4K4X - chains A and B of the 4 polymer chains in the assembly; structure by X-ray diffraction, 2.37 A resolution.

== Chain A ==
Name: RNA-dependent RNA polymerase
Source organism: Human coxsackievirus B3
Notes: EC 2.7.7.48
UniProtKB: Q66338 (Q66338_9ENTO); residues 1-462 here correspond to UniProt positions 1724-2185 (UniProt number = residue number + 1723)
Sequence (472 residues; row label = number of the first residue in the row):
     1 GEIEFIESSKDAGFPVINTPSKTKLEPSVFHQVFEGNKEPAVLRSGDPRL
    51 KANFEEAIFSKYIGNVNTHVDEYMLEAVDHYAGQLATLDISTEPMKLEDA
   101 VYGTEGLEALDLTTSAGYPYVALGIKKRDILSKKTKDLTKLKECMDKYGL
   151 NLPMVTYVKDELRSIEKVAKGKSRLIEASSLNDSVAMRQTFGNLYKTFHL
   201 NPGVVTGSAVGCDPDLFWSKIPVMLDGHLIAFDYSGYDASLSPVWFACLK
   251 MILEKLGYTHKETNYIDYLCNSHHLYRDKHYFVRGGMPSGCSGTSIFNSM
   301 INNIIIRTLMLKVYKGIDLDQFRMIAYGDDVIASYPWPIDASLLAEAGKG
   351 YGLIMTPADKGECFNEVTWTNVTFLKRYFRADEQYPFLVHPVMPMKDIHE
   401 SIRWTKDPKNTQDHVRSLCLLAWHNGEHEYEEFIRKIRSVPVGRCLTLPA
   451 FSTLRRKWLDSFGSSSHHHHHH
Disordered / not traced: 464-472
Sequence notes: variant Ile252 (Leu1975 in Q66338); expression tag (463-472)
Metal / ion sites: Mg2+ near Asp330 (its only coordinating residue here)
Reported in the primary citation:
  - binding site for the 24-nt RNA strand (chain B): Pro20, Lys22, Lys127, Arg188

== Chain B ==
Molecule: 24-nt RNA strand
Sequence (24 nucleotides; row label = number of the first residue in the row):
   590 AAGUCUCCAGGUCUCUCGUCGAAA
Disordered / not traced: 590-596, 613

== Chain A / chain B interface ==
Contacting residue pairs - 44 pairs, chain A then chain B:
  Asn18(A) - A598(B)  hydrogen bond to the sugar
  Pro20(A) - A598(B)  sugar contact
  Pro20(A) - G599(B)  base contact
  Lys22(A) - G599(B)  hydrogen bond to the base
  Lys24(A) - G599(B)  base contact
  Leu43(A) - G599(B)  base contact
  Glu108(A) - U603(B)  hydrogen bond to the phosphate
  Thr114(A) - G600(B)  phosphate contact
  Thr114(A) - U601(B)  hydrogen bond to the phosphate
  Ser115(A) - G599(B)  hydrogen bond to the phosphate
  Ser115(A) - G600(B)  hydrogen bond to the phosphate
  Val121(A) - G599(B)  phosphate contact
  Lys127(A) - U601(B)  salt bridge to the phosphate
  Tyr157(A) - G599(B)  sugar contact
  Lys159(A) - G600(B)  hydrogen bond to the base
  Asp160(A) - G599(B)  base contact
  Ile176(A) - G599(B)  sugar contact
  Ile176(A) - G600(B)  base contact
  Glu177(A) - G600(B)  hydrogen bond to the sugar
  Ala178(A) - G600(B)  sugar contact
  Ser179(A) - G600(B)  hydrogen bond to the sugar
  Arg188(A) - C602(B)  salt bridge to the phosphate
  His199(A) - C602(B)  phosphate contact
  His199(A) - U603(B)  salt bridge to the phosphate
  Val210(A) - U603(B)  sugar contact
  Gly211(A) - U603(B)  hydrogen bond to the sugar
  Gly211(A) - C604(B)  sugar contact
  Cys212(A) - U603(B)  sugar contact
  Cys212(A) - C604(B)  sugar contact
  Asp213(A) - C604(B)  hydrogen bond to the sugar
  Asp213(A) - U605(B)  sugar contact
  Ser289(A) - G600(B)  base contact
  Gly290(A) - G600(B)  hydrogen bond to the sugar
  Gly290(A) - U601(B)  sugar contact
  Cys291(A) - U601(B)  hydrogen bond to the sugar
  Ser292(A) - U601(B)  phosphate contact
  Ser292(A) - C602(B)  hydrogen bond to the phosphate
  Gly293(A) - U601(B)  hydrogen bond to the sugar
  Thr294(A) - U601(B)  sugar contact
  Tyr327(A) - U603(B)  hydrogen bond to the sugar
  Asp413(A) - G607(B)  hydrogen bond to the sugar
  Arg416(A) - C606(B)  sugar contact
  Arg416(A) - G607(B)  sugar contact
  Leu420(A) - C606(B)  sugar contact
Other interface residues (no listed pair), chain A (42 interface residues in all): Leu107, Leu110, Asp111, Lys126, Ser184, Tyr195, Pro214, Ser295, Ser417
Other interface residues (no listed pair), chain B (11 interface residues in all): C597

== In short ==
Chain A and chain B form an interface of 42 and 11 residues respectively; the contacts include 17 hydrogen
bonds and 3 salt bridges. Among the polar pairs are Lys22(A)-G599(B), Lys159(A)-G600(B) and Asn18(A)-A598(B).
The paper reports a binding site for the 24-nt RNA strand (chain B) at Pro20(A), Lys22(A) and Lys127(A) among
others.
Here chain A is RNA-dependent RNA polymerase (Human coxsackievirus B3) and chain B is a 24-nt RNA strand.
Entry 4K4X (Coxsackievirus B3 polymerase elongation complex (r2_form), rna) was determined by X-ray
diffraction, deposited together with 4K4S, 4K4T, 4K4U, 4K4V, 4K4W, 4K4Y, 4K4Z and 4K50.
